Entry 5VU7 (X-ray diffraction, 2.72 A resolution); this record covers chains A and T of the 3 polymer chains in the assembly.

# Chain A
Protein: DNA polymerase
Source organism: Thermococcus kodakarensis
Notes: EC 2.7.7.7
Reference sequence: D0VWU9 (D0VWU9_THEKO); residue numbers follow UniProt; this construct covers 1-774
Chain sequence (774 residues; row label = number of the first residue in the row):
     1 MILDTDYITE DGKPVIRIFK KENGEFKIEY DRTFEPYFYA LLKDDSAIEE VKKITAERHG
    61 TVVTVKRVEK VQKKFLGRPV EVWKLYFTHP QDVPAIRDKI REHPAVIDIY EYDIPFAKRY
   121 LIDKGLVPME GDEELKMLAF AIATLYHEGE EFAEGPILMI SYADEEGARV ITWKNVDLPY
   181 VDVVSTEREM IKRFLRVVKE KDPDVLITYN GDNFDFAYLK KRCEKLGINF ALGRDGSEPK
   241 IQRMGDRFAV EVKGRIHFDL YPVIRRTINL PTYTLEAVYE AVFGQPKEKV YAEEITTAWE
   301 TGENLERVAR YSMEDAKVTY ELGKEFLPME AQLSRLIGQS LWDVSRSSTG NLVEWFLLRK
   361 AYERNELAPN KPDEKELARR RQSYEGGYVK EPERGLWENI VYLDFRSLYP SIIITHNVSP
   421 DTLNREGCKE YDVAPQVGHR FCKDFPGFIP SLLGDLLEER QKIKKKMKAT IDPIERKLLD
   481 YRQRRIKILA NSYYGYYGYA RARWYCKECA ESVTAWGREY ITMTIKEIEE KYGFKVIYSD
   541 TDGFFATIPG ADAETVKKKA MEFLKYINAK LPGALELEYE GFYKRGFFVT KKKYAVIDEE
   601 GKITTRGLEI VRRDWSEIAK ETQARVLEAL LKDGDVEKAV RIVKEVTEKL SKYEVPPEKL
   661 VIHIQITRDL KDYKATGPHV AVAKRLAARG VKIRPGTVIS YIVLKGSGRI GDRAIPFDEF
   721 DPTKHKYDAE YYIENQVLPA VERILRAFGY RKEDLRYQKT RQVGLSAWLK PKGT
Unresolved in the structure: 757-774
Disulfide bonds: Cys428-Cys442, Cys506-Cys509
Differences from the reference sequence: engineered mutation Ala141 (Asp in D0VWU9), Ala143 (Glu in D0VWU9), His147 (Glu in D0VWU9), Arg485 (Ala in D0VWU9), Lys584 (Glu in D0VWU9), Ile664 (Glu in D0VWU9)
Small-molecule neighbours: FA2 (5-(6-amino-9H-purin-9-yl)-4-hydroxytetrahydrofuran-3-yl dihydrogen phosphate): Phe405, Arg406, Ser407, Leu408, Tyr409, Asn491, Tyr494, Thr541, Asp542
What the authors report for this chain:
  - catalytic residues: Asp404, Asp540, Asp542 (by similarity / conservation)
  - mutagenesis - A485R, E664I: increased catalytic activity (TNA synthesis activity) (citing earlier work)

# Chain T
Molecule: DNA template
Sequence (16 nucleotides; each row starts with the number of its first residue):
     1 AAATTCGCAG TTCGCG
Unresolved in the structure: 1-2, 16

# How chain A and chain T interact
Pairs across the interface (44; chain A residue first):
  Arg266(A) - DA3(T)  salt bridge to the phosphate
  Ser348(A) - DA3(T)  sugar contact
  Ser348(A) - DT4(T)  hydrogen bond to the phosphate
  Thr349(A) - DT4(T)  base contact
  Gly350(A) - DT4(T)  hydrogen bond to the phosphate
  Ser383(A) - DC6(T)  hydrogen bond to the phosphate
  Tyr384(A) - DT5(T)  sugar contact
  Tyr384(A) - DC6(T)  phosphate contact
  Tyr384(A) - DG7(T)  phosphate contact
  Glu385(A) - DC6(T)  phosphate contact
  Glu385(A) - DG7(T)  phosphate contact
  Gly386(A) - DC6(T)  hydrogen bond to the phosphate
  Gly386(A) - DG7(T)  hydrogen bond to the phosphate
  Gly387(A) - DG7(T)  sugar contact
  Val389(A) - DG7(T)  phosphate contact
  Val389(A) - DC8(T)  phosphate contact
  Tyr494(A) - DT5(T)  base contact
  Gly495(A) - DT4(T)  sugar contact
  Gly495(A) - DT5(T)  sugar contact
  Gly498(A) - DT5(T)  sugar contact
  Tyr499(A) - DA3(T)  sugar contact
  Tyr499(A) - DT4(T)  phosphate contact
  Tyr499(A) - DT5(T)  phosphate contact
  Arg501(A) - DA3(T)  base contact
  Thr590(A) - DA9(T)  phosphate contact
  Thr590(A) - DG10(T)  phosphate contact
  Lys591(A) - DC8(T)  salt bridge to the phosphate
  Lys591(A) - DA9(T)  sugar contact
  Lys592(A) - DG7(T)  base contact
  Lys593(A) - DA9(T)  phosphate contact
  Lys593(A) - DG10(T)  sugar contact
  Trp615(A) - DT11(T)  sugar contact
  Pro678(A) - DT12(T)  phosphate contact
  Pro678(A) - DC13(T)  phosphate contact
  Arg709(A) - DC13(T)  phosphate contact
  Arg709(A) - DG14(T)  salt bridge to the phosphate
  Ile710(A) - DT12(T)  phosphate contact
  Ile710(A) - DC13(T)  hydrogen bond to the phosphate
  Gly711(A) - DC13(T)  hydrogen bond to the phosphate
  Tyr731(A) - DT12(T)  hydrogen bond to the phosphate
  Asn735(A) - DT12(T)  hydrogen bond to the phosphate
  Pro739(A) - DT11(T)  phosphate contact
  Arg743(A) - DG10(T)  salt bridge to the phosphate
  Arg743(A) - DT11(T)  salt bridge to the phosphate
Also at the interface, not in a pair above, chain A (35 interface residues in all): Arg346, Asn351, Gln382, Tyr496, Glu609, Thr676, Gly677

# Summary
Chain A and chain T form an interface of 35 and 12 residues respectively, with 9 hydrogen bonds and 5 salt
bridges. Among the polar pairs are Ser348(A)-DT4(T), Gly350(A)-DT4(T) and Ser383(A)-DC6(T). From the paper:
catalytic residues Asp404(A), Asp540(A) and Asp542(A); A485R and E664I of chain A increase catalytic activity
(TNA synthesis activity).
Chain A is DNA polymerase (Thermococcus kodakarensis) and chain T is DNA template; the structure, TNA
polymerase, open ternary complex, was determined by X-ray diffraction, deposited together with 5VU5, 5VU6,
5VU8 and 5VU9.
